PDB entry 9GU0 | electron microscopy, 2.96 A resolution | chains B and D of the 11 polymer chains in the assembly

[Chain B]
Protein: Acetylcholine receptor subunit beta
Source organism: Homo sapiens
UniProt: P11230 (ACHB_HUMAN); residues 1-478 here correspond to UniProt positions 24-501 (UniProt number = residue number + 23)
Sequence (478 residues; each row starts with the number of its first residue):
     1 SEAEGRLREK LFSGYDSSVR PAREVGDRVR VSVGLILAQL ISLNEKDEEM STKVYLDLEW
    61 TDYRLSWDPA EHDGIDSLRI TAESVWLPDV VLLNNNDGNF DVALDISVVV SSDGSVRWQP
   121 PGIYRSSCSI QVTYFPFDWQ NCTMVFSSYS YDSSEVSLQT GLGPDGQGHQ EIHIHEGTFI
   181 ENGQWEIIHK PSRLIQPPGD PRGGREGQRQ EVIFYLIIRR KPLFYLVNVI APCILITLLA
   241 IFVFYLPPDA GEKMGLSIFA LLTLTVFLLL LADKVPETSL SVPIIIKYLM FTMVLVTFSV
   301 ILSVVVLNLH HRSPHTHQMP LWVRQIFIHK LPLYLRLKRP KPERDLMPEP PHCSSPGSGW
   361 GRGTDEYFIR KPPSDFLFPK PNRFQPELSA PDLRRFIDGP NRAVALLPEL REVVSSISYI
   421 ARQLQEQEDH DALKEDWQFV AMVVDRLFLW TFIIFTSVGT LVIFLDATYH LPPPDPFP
Not modelled in the structure: 199-206, 341-407
Curated features (UniProtKB/Swiss-Prot):
  - modified residue: Y367 (Phosphotyrosine)
  - glycosylation: N141 (N-linked (GlcNAc...) asparagine)
Disulfides: C128-C142
Covalent attachments: N-acetylglucosamine (NAG) linked to N141

[Chain D]
Protein: Acetylcholine receptor subunit delta
Source organism: Homo sapiens
UniProt: Q07001 (ACHD_HUMAN); residues 1-496 here correspond to UniProt positions 22-517 (UniProt number = residue number + 21)
Sequence (496 residues; numbered 1 to 496; the number before each row is that of its first residue):
     1 LNEEERLIRH LFQEKGYNKE LRPVAHKEES VDVALALTLS NLISLKEVEE TLTTNVWIEH
    61 GWTDNRLKWN AEEFGNISVL RLPPDMVWLP EIVLENNNDG SFQISYSCNV LVYHYGFVYW
   121 LPPAIFRSSC PISVTYFPFD WQNCSLKFSS LKYTAKEITL SLKQDAKENR TYPVEWIIID
   181 PEGFTENGEW EIVHRPARVN VDPRAPLDSP SRQDITFYLI IRRKPLFYII NILVPCVLIS
   241 FMVNLVFYLP ADSGEKTSVA ISVLLAQSVF LLLISKRLPA TSMAIPLIGK FLLFGMVLVT
   301 MVVVICVIVL NIHFRTPSTH VLSEGVKKLF LETLPELLHM SRPAEDGPSP GALVRRSSSL
   361 GYISKAEEYF LLKSRSDLMF EKQSERHGLA RRLTTARRPP ASSEQAQQEL FNELKPAVDG
   421 ANFIVNHMRD QNNYNEEKDS WNRVARTVDR LCLFVVTPVM VVGTAWIFLQ GVYNQPPPQP
   481 FPGDPYSYNV QDKRFI
Not modelled in the structure: 341-414
Curated features (UniProtKB/Swiss-Prot):
  - modified residue: Y369 (Phosphotyrosine)
  - glycosylation (N-linked (GlcNAc...) asparagine): N76, N143
Disulfides: C130-C144
Covalent attachments: N-acetylglucosamine (NAG) linked to N76, N143

[How chain B and chain D interact]
Pairs across the interface (79; chain B residue first):
  S1(B) with L21(D); V24(D), hydrogen bond (backbone-backbone)
  E4(B) with L21(D)
  G5(B) with L21(D)
  R8(B) with E20(D)
  Q39(B) with N98(D), hydrogen bond; S129(D), hydrogen bond
  I41(B) with N98(D)
  K53(B) with E95(D), salt bridge; N97(D); F102(D)
  Y55(B) with E95(D), hydrogen bond
  S77(B) with K27(D), hydrogen bond (backbone-side chain)
  R79(B) with L151(D); K152(D), hydrogen bond (side chain-backbone); T154(D)
  L104(B) with F102(D), hydrophobic; Q103(D)
  I106(B) with L151(D), hydrophobic
  S107(B) with K152(D), hydrogen bond (side chain-backbone)
  P121(B) with F102(D), hydrophobic
  I123(B) with G100(D)
  G183(B) with T281(D); S282(D), hydrogen bond (backbone-backbone)
  Q184(B) with A280(D)
  K221(B) with S282(D)
  L223(B) with S282(D)
  F224(B) with A280(D), hydrophobic
  V227(B) with I285(D), hydrophobic
  N228(B) with L271(D)
  L235(B) with M296(D); T300(D)
  L239(B) with I261(D), hydrophobic; L264(D), hydrophobic; T300(D); V303(D), hydrophobic
  F242(B) with V304(D), hydrophobic; V307(D)
  Y245(B) with V307(D), hydrophobic; I308(D), hydrophobic; N311(D), hydrogen bond (backbone-side chain); R315(D)
  L246(B) with V307(D); L310(D), hydrophobic
  P247(B) with L310(D); N311(D); F314(D), hydrophobic
  D249(B) with F314(D)
  A250(B) with F314(D), hydrophobic
  E252(B) with G254(D); E255(D), hydrogen bond (side chain-backbone); K256(D), hydrogen bond (side chain-backbone); T257(D), hydrogen bond; S258(D), hydrogen bond (side chain-backbone); L310(D)
  L256(B) with I261(D), hydrophobic
  F259(B) with I261(D), hydrophobic; S262(D)
  L262(B) with L265(D), hydrophobic
  T263(B) with L265(D); S268(D)
  V266(B) with L265(D), hydrophobic; S268(D)
  F267(B) with S268(D); L271(D), hydrophobic; M296(D), hydrophobic
  L269(B) with L272(D), hydrophobic
  L270(B) with L272(D), hydrophobic; S275(D)
  P340(B) with P317(D); S318(D); T319(D); H320(D)
  I417(B) with A417(D); G420(D); A421(D)
  I420(B) with I424(D), hydrophobic
  A421(B) with G420(D)
  L424(B) with I424(D), hydrophobic
Other interface residues (no listed pair), chain B (56 interface residues in all): I75, T81, A103, I180, A231, P232, L238, A260, R339, V414, E428, M442
Other interface residues (no listed pair), chain D (62 interface residues in all): R22, D99, Y153, K156, E157, D208, V269, A284, L293, V297, V321, P416, H427

[Summary]
56 residues of chain B face 62 of chain D across their interface, with 13 hydrogen bonds and 1 salt bridge.
Polar pairs include K53(B)-E95(D), Q39(B)-N98(D) and Q39(B)-S129(D). N-acetylglucosamine is covalently linked
to N141(B). Covalently linked N-acetylglucosamine: at N76(D) and N143(D).
Here chain B is Acetylcholine receptor subunit beta and chain D is Acetylcholine receptor subunit delta, both
from Homo sapiens. Entry 9GU0 (Human adult muscle nAChR in resting state in detergent with alpha-bungarotoxin)
was determined by electron microscopy, deposited together with 9GU1, 9GU2 and 9GU3.
